PDB entry 7SCY | electron microscopy, 4.10 A resolution (low resolution: residue-level contacts below are approximate; hydrogen-bond / salt-bridge calls are withheld) | chains I and H of the 11 polymer chains in the assembly

[Chain I]
Molecule: 147-nt DNA strand
Sequence (147 nucleotides; numbered -73 to 73; the number before each row is that of its first residue; numbers below 1 keep their minus sign (DA-73 is residue -73)):
   -73 ATCGGATGTA TATATCTGAC ACGTGCCTGG AGACTAGGGA GTAATCCCCT TGGCGGTTAA
   -13 AACGCGGGGG ACAGCGCGTA CGTGCGTTTA AGCGGTGCTA GAGCTGTCTA CGACCAATTG
    47 AGCGGCCTCG GCACCGGGAT TCTCGAT

[Chain H]
Protein: Histone H2B type 1-J
Source organism: Homo sapiens
UniProtKB: P06899 (H2B1J_HUMAN); residues 0-125 here correspond to UniProt positions 1-126 (UniProt number = residue number + 1)
Chain sequence (129 residues; row label = number of the first residue in the row; numbers below 1 keep their minus sign (Gly-3 is residue -3)):
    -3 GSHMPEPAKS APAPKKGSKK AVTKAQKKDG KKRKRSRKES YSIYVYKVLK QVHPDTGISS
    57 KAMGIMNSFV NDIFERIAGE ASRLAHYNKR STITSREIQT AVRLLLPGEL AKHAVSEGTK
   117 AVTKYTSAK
Unresolved in the structure: -3 to 32, 124-125
Sequence notes: expression tag (-3 to -1)
UniProt features mapped onto this chain:
  - modified residue: Pro1 (N-acetylproline), Glu2 (ADP-ribosyl glutamic acid), Lys5 (N6-(2-hydroxyisobutyryl)lysine), Ser6 (ADP-ribosylserine), Lys11 (N6-(beta-hydroxybutyryl)lysine), Lys12 (N6-(2-hydroxyisobutyryl)lysine), Ser14 (Phosphoserine), Lys15 (N6-acetyllysine), Lys16 (N6-(beta-hydroxybutyryl)lysine), Lys20 (N6-(2-hydroxyisobutyryl)lysine), Lys23 (N6-(2-hydroxyisobutyryl)lysine), Lys24 (N6-(2-hydroxyisobutyryl)lysine), Lys34 (N6-(2-hydroxyisobutyryl)lysine), Glu35 (PolyADP-ribosyl glutamic acid), Ser36 (Phosphoserine), Lys43 (N6-(2-hydroxyisobutyryl)lysine), Lys46 (N6-(2-hydroxyisobutyryl)lysine), Lys57 (N6,N6-dimethyllysine), Arg79 (Dimethylated arginine), Lys85 (N6,N6,N6-trimethyllysine) and 6 more in UniProt
  - glycosylation: Ser112 (O-linked (GlcNAc) serine)
  - cross-link (Glycyl lysine isopeptide (Lys-Gly)): Lys5 (interchain with G-Cter in SUMO2), Lys20 (interchain with G-Cter in SUMO2), Lys34 (interchain with G-Cter in ubiquitin), Lys120 (interchain with G-Cter in ubiquitin)

[How chain I and chain H interact]
Residue-residue contacts - 13 pairs, chain I then chain H:
  DC-54(I) with Ile54(H); Ser55(H); Ser56(H)
  DA-53(I) with Tyr42(H); Gly53(H); Ile54(H)
  DG-35(I) with Ser87(H); Thr88(H)
  DA-34(I) with Arg86(H); Ser87(H); Thr88(H)
  DG-33(I) with Arg86(H)
  DC30(I) with Arg33(H)
Also at the interface, not in a pair above, chain I (8 interface residues in all): DC-52, DT31
Also at the interface, not in a pair above, chain H (10 interface residues in all): Lys85

[In short]
8 residues of chain I and 10 residues of chain H are in contact.
Here chain I is a 147-nt DNA strand and chain H is Histone H2B type 1-J (Homo sapiens). Entry 7SCY (Nuc147
bound to single BRCT) was determined by electron microscopy, deposited together with 7SCZ.
